5YL4 - chains C and E of the 6 polymer chains in the assembly; structure by X-ray diffraction, 2.64 A resolution.

# Chain C
Molecule: Tubulin alpha chain
Source organism: Sus barbatus
UniProt: A0A0R4I993 (A0A0R4I993_SUSBA); residues 1-450 here = UniProt positions 1-450
Amino-acid sequence (450 residues; each row starts with the number of its first residue):
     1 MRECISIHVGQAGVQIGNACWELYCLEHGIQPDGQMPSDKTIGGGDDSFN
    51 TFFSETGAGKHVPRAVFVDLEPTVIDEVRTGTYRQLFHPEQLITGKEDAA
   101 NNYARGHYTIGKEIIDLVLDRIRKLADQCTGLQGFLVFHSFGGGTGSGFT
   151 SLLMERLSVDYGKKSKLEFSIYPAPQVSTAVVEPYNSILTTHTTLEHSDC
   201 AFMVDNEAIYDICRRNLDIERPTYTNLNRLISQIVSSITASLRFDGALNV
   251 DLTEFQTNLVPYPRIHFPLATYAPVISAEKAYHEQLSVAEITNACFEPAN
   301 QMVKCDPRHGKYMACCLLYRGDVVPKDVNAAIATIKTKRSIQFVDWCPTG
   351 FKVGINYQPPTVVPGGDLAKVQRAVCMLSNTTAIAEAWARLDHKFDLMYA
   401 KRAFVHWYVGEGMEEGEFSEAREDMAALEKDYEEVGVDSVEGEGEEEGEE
Unresolved in the structure: 441-450
Metal / ion sites: Ca2+: D39, T41, G44, E55
Small-molecule neighbours: GTP (guanosine-5'-triphosphate): G10, Q11, A12, Q15, I16, D69, D98, A99, A100, N101, S140, G142, G143, G144, T145, G146, I171, P173, V177, S178, T179, E183, N206, Y224, L227, N228, I231

# Chain E
Molecule: Stathmin-4
Source organism: Rattus norvegicus
UniProt: P63043 (STMN4_RAT); residues 5-145 here correspond to UniProt positions 49-189 (UniProt number = residue number + 44)
Amino-acid sequence (143 residues; row label = number of the first residue in the row):
     3 MADMEVIELNKCTSGQSFEVILKPPSFDGVPEFNASLPRRRDPSLEEIQK
    53 KLEAAEERRKYQEAELLKHLAEKREHEREVIQKAIEENNNFIKMAKEKLA
   103 QKMESNKENREAHLAAMLERLQEKDKHAEEVRKNKELKEEASR
Unresolved in the structure: 3-5, 28-43, 142-145
Sequence notes: expression tag (3-4)
Swiss-Prot annotation at these positions:
  - modified residue: S46 (Phosphoserine)

# Interface between chain C and chain E
Pairs across the interface - 27 pairs, chain C then chain E:
  H107(C) - K104(E)
  H107(C) - M105(E)
  Y108(C) - K104(E)
  Y108(C) - M105(E)  hydrophobic
  Y108(C) - N108(E)
  T109(C) - R112(E)
  K112(C) - M105(E)
  E155(C) - L101(E)
  E155(C) - K104(E)  salt bridge
  R156(C) - L101(E)
  S158(C) - F93(E)
  S158(C) - I94(E)
  V159(C) - I94(E)
  V159(C) - K98(E)
  G162(C) - I94(E)
  K163(C) - N90(E)
  T193(C) - K104(E)
  E196(C) - F93(E)
  H197(C) - F93(E)
  G410(C) - H115(E)
  E411(C) - N108(E)  hydrogen bond (backbone-side chain)
  E411(C) - R112(E)  salt bridge
  G412(C) - N108(E)  hydrogen bond (backbone-side chain)
  G412(C) - N111(E)  hydrogen bond (backbone-side chain)
  G412(C) - R112(E)
  M413(C) - N108(E)
  E414(C) - N111(E)  hydrogen bond
Other interface residues (no listed pair), chain C (20 interface residues in all): L152, E417
Other interface residues (no listed pair), chain E (13 interface residues in all): A97, S107

# Overview
20 residues of chain C face 13 of chain E across their interface, with 4 hydrogen bonds and 2 salt bridges.
Among the polar pairs are E155(C)-K104(E), E411(C)-R112(E) and E411(C)-N108(E). Bound to chain C: GTP. D39(C),
T41(C), G44(C) and E55(C) form the Ca2+ site.
Here chain C is Tubulin alpha chain (Sus barbatus) and chain E is Stathmin-4 (Rattus norvegicus). Entry 5YL4
(Crystal structure of T2R-ttl-8WR complex) was determined by X-ray diffraction.
